Entry 6KGU (X-ray diffraction, 2.11 A resolution); this record covers chain A.

[Chain A]
Protein: Penicillin-binding protein PbpB
Organism: Mycobacterium tuberculosis (strain ATCC 25618 / H37Rv)
UniProt: L0T911 (PBPB_MYCTU); numbering as in UniProt; present here: 123-605, 607-679
Amino-acid sequence (562 residues; row label = number of the first residue in the row; note: 1 number in that range is skipped by the numbering (no residue carries it; nothing is unmodelled there)):
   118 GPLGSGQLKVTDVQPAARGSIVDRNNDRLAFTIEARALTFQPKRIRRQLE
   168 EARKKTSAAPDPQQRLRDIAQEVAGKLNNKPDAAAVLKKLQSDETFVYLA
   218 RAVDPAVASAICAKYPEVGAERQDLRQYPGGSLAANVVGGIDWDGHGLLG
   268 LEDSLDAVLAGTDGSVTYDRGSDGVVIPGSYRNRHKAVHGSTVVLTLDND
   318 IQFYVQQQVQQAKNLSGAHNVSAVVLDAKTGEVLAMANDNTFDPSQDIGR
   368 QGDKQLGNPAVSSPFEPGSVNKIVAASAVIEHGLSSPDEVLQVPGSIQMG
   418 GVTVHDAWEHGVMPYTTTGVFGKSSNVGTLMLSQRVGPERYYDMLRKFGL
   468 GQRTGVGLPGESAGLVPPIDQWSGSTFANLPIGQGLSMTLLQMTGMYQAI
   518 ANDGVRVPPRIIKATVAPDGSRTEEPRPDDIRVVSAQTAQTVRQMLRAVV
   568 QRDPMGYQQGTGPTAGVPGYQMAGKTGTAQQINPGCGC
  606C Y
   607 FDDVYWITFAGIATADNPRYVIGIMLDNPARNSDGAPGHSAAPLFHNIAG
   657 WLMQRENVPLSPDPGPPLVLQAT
Disordered / not traced: 118-128, 155-236, 284-300, 667-670
Disulfides: Cys-603/Cys-605
Covalent attachments: AZTREONAM, open form (AZR) linked to Ser-386
Differences from the reference sequence: expression tag (118-122)
Bound ions: Co2+ site 1: His-263, His-302; Co2+ site 2 near His-645 (its only coordinating residue here); Co2+ site 3 near His-652 (its only coordinating residue here)
Residues lining bound ligands: AZTREONAM, open form (AZR; 2-({[(1Z)-1-(2-amino-1,3-thiazol-4-yl)-2-oxo-2-{[(2S,3S)-1-oxo-3-(sulfoamino)butan-2-yl]amino}ethylidene]amino}oxy)-2-methylpropanoic acid): Glu-383, Gly-385, Ala-424, Ser-441, Asn-443, Ile-499, Gly-500, Gln-501, Thr-578, Lys-592, Thr-593, Gly-594, Thr-595, Ala-596, Gln-597, Tyr-606C, Tyr-611
What the authors report for this chain:
  - binding site for AZTREONAM, open form: Glu-383, Ala-424, Ser-441, Gln-501, Lys-592, Thr-593, Thr-595, Gln-597, Tyr-611
  - catalytic residues: Lys-389 (proposed by the authors, not directly observed)

[In short]
Covalently linked AZTREONAM, open form: at Ser-386. His-263 and His-302 coordinate Co2+ site 1. The paper
reports the catalytic residue Lys-389; a binding site for AZTREONAM, open form at Glu-383, Ala-424 and Ser-441
among others.
Chain A is Penicillin-binding protein PbpB (Mycobacterium tuberculosis (strain ATCC 25618 / H37Rv)); the
structure, Crystal structure of Penicillin binding protein 3 (PBP3) from Mycobacterium tuerculosis, complexed
with aztreonam, was determined by X-ray diffraction (same publication as 6KGH, 6KGS, 6KGT, 6KGV and 6KGW).
